PDB entry 2TDD | X-ray diffraction, 2.70 A resolution | chain A

== Chain A ==
Protein: Thymidylate synthase
Organism: Lactobacillus casei
Notes: EC 2.1.1.45
UniProt: P00469 (TYSY_LACCA); numbering as in UniProt (aligned over 1-315)
Chain sequence (315 residues; numbered 1 to 315; the number before each row is that of its first residue):
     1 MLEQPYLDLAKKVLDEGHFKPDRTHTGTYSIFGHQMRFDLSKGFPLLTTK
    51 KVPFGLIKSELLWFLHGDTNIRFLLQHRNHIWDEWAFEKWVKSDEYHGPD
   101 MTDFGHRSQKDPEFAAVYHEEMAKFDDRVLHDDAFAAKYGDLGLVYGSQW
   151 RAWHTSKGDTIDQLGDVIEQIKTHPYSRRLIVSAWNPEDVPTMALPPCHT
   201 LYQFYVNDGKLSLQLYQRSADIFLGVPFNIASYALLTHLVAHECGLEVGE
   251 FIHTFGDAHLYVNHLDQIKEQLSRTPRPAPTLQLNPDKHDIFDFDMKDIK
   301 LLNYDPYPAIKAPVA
Ligand contacts:
  - 5-hydroxymethylene-6-hydrofolic acid (THF): Pro53, Ile81, Trp82, Glu84, Trp85, Glu88, Leu195, Leu224, Phe228, Val314, Ala315
  - 5-fluoro-2'-deoxyuridine-5'-monophosphate (UFP): Arg23, Arg178, Arg179, Leu195, Cys198, Gln217, Arg218, Ser219, Ala220, Asp221, Gly225, Asn229, His259, Tyr261

== Summary ==
Ligands of chain A: 5-hydroxymethylene-6-hydrofolic acid and 5-fluoro-2'-deoxyuridine-5'-monophosphate.
Chain A is Thymidylate synthase (Lactobacillus casei); the structure, Structures of thymidylate synthase with
a C-terminal deletion: role of the C-terminus in alignment of D/ump ..., was determined by X-ray diffraction
(same publication as 1TDA, 1TDB and 1TDC).
